Entry 5JNB (X-ray diffraction, 2.49 A resolution); this record covers chains B and E of the 8 polymer chains in the assembly.

# Chain B
Protein: Poly(A) RNA polymerase gld-2
Source organism: Caenorhabditis elegans
Notes: EC 2.7.7.19
Reference sequence: O17087 (GLD2_CAEEL), isoform O17087-2; residues 546-923 here correspond to UniProt positions 304-681 (UniProt number = residue number - 242)
Chain sequence (338 residues; numbered 544 to 923; 42 numbers in that range are skipped by the numbering (no residue carries them; nothing is unmodelled there); the number before each row is that of its first residue):
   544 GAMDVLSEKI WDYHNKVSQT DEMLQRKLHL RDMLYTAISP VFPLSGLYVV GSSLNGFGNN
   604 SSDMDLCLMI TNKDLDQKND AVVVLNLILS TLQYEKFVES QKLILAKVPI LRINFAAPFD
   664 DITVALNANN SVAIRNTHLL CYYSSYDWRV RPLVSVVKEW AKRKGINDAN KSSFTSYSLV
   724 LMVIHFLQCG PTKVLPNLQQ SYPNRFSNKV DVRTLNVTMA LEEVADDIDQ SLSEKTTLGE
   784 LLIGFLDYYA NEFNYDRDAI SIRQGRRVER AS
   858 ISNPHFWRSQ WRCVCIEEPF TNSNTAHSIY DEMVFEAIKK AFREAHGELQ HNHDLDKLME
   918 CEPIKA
Disordered / not traced: 767-771, 858-860, 879-882, 922-923
Sequence notes: expression tag (544-545); engineered mutation Ala-668 (Asp426 in O17087)
Bound ions: Mg2+ near Asp-608 (its only coordinating residue here)
From the paper describing this entry:
  - mutagenesis - N629A: unchanged binding to RNP (RRM RNA binding domain) containing (chain E)
  - mutagenesis - D668A: abolished catalytic activity

# Chain E
Protein: RNP (RRM RNA binding domain) containing
Source organism: Caenorhabditis elegans
Reference sequence: O61711 (O61711_CAEEL); residue numbers follow UniProt; this construct covers 177-250
Chain sequence (74 residues; numbered 177 to 250; the number before each row is that of its first residue):
   177 TLFDNHPVQQ YSGFNPIDFR FDDYVEGAKR FDNLANLIRS STPTDPFANY QKPCESTSTS
   237 RSRTNSAKDQ KHGP
Disordered / not traced: 223-250

# Chain B / chain E interface
Contacting residue pairs (37; chain B residue first):
  Asp-608(B) / Thr-177(E)
  Leu-648(B) / His-182(E)
  Leu-648(B) / Pro-183(E)
  Ala-649(B) / Phe-179(E)
  Ala-649(B) / Asp-180(E)
  Ala-649(B) / Asn-181(E)
  Ala-649(B) / His-182(E)
  Ala-649(B) / Pro-183(E)
  Lys-650(B) / Leu-178(E)
  Lys-650(B) / Phe-179(E)  hydrogen bond (backbone-backbone)
  Lys-650(B) / Asp-180(E)  salt bridge
  Lys-650(B) / His-182(E)  hydrogen bond (backbone-backbone)
  Lys-650(B) / Val-184(E)
  Val-651(B) / Phe-179(E)  hydrophobic
  Arg-655(B) / Asn-181(E)
  Asn-670(B) / Phe-179(E)
  Asn-673(B) / Phe-179(E)
  Val-675(B) / Leu-178(E)  hydrophobic
  Val-675(B) / Phe-179(E)  hydrophobic
  Ala-676(B) / Phe-179(E)  hydrophobic
  Ala-712(B) / Asn-181(E)  hydrogen bond (backbone-side chain)
  Ala-712(B) / His-182(E)
  Asn-713(B) / His-182(E)
  Lys-714(B) / His-182(E)
  Ser-715(B) / His-182(E)
  Ser-715(B) / Gln-185(E)
  Thr-718(B) / Asp-180(E)
  Tyr-720(B) / Leu-178(E)
  Phe-863(B) / Val-184(E)  hydrophobic
  Phe-863(B) / Gln-186(E)
  Trp-864(B) / Gln-186(E)  hydrogen bond (backbone-side chain)
  Arg-865(B) / Leu-178(E)  hydrogen bond (side chain-backbone)
  Arg-865(B) / Asp-180(E)  salt bridge
  Arg-865(B) / Gln-186(E)
  Ser-866(B) / Gln-186(E)  hydrogen bond
  Arg-869(B) / Gln-185(E)  hydrogen bond
  Glu-875(B) / Leu-178(E)
Also at the interface, not in a pair above, chain B (27 interface residues in all): Val-593, Gly-594, Ile-647, Ile-653, Asn-679
The authors on this interface:
  - hot spots on chain B (mutagenesis) - R574E: abolished binding to RNP (RRM RNA binding domain) containing (chain E)
  - interface residues, chain E: Leu-178(E), Phe-179(E), Asp-180(E), Asn-181(E)

# Summary
27 residues of chain B and 10 residues of chain E are in contact; the contacts include 7 hydrogen bonds and 2
salt bridges. Polar pairs include Lys-650(B)/Asp-180(E), Arg-865(B)/Asp-180(E) and Ala-712(B)/Asn-181(E). From
the paper: D668A of chain B abolishes catalytic activity; interface residues Leu-178(E), Phe-179(E) and
Asp-180(E) among others; 3 substitutions were tested in all.
Chain B is Poly(A) RNA polymerase gld-2 and chain E is RNP (RRM RNA binding domain) containing, both from
Caenorhabditis elegans; the structure, structure of GLD-2/RNP-8 complex, was determined by X-ray diffraction.
